9GS4 - chains A and B; structure by X-ray diffraction, 2.00 A resolution.

# Chain A
Protein: 2'-O-methyltransferase nsp16
Organism: Severe acute respiratory syndrome coronavirus 2
Reference sequence: P0DTD1 (R1AB_SARS2); residues 6799-7096 here = UniProt positions 6799-7096
Sequence (301 residues; each row starts with the number of its first residue):
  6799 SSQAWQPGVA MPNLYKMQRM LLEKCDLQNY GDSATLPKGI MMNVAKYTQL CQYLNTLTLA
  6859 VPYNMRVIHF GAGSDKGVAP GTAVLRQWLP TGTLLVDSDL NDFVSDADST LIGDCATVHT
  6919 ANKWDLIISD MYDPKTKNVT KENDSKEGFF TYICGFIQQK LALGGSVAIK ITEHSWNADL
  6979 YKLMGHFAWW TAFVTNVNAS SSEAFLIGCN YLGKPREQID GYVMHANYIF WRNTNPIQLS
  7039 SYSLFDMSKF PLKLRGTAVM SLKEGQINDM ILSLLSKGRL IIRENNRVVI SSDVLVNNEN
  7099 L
Construct notes: expression tag (7097-7099)
Metal / ion sites: Na+ site 1: A6858, D6923; Na+ site 2: Y6930, T6970
Small-molecule neighbours:
  - A1IOL (N-[(5S)-5-azanyl-6-[(3S,4S,6R)-3-[1,3-dimethyl-2,6-bis(oxidanylidene)purin-7-yl]-4-methyl-4,6-bis(oxidanyl)azepan-1-yl]-6-oxidanylidene-hexyl]ethanamide): K6822, C6823, D6824, L6825, Y6828, K6935, E6971, S7000
  - S-adenosylmethionine (SAM): N6841, Y6845, H6867, G6869, A6870, G6871, S6872, P6878, G6879, D6897, L6898, N6899, G6911, D6912, C6913, D6928, M6929, Y6930, F6947, K6968
Swiss-Prot annotation at these positions:
  - active site: K6844, D6928, K6968, E7001
  - mutagenesis: D6928 (D6928A: Complete loss of virus replication in human respiratory cells), K6968 (K6968A: Complete loss of virus replication in human respiratory cells)

# Chain B
Protein: Non-structural protein 10
Organism: Severe acute respiratory syndrome coronavirus 2
Reference sequence: P0DTD1 (R1AB_SARS2); residues 4269-4383 here correspond to UniProt positions 4271-4385 (UniProt number = residue number + 2)
Sequence (115 residues; row label = number of the first residue in the row):
  4269 AFAVDAAKAY KDYLASGGQP ITNCVKMLCT HTGTGQAITV TPEANMDQES FGGASCCLYC
  4329 RCHIDHPNPK GFCDLKGKYV QIPTTCANDP VGFTLKNTVC TVCGMWKGYG CSCDQ
Metal / ion sites: Zn2+ site 1: C4325, C4328, H4334, C4341; Zn2+ site 2: C4368, C4371, C4379, C4381
Swiss-Prot annotation at these positions:
  - binding site (Zn(2+)): C4325, C4328, H4334, C4341, C4368, C4371, C4379, C4381

# How chain A and chain B interact
Residue-residue contacts - 40 pairs, chain A then chain B:
  K6836(A) with K4294(B), hydrogen bond (backbone-side chain)
  G6837(A) with K4294(B)
  I6838(A) with K4294(B); L4296(B), hydrophobic
  M6839(A) with N4291(B); C4292(B)
  V6842(A) with V4293(B), hydrophobic; K4294(B)
  T6846(A) with L4296(B)
  K6874(A) with N4291(B)
  V6876(A) with N4291(B); V4293(B), hydrophobic; S4323(B); R4329(B)
  P6878(A) with V4293(B), hydrophobic
  A6881(A) with M4295(B); Y4347(B), hydrogen bond (backbone-side chain)
  V6882(A) with M4295(B), hydrophobic
  R6884(A) with G4345(B), hydrogen bond (side chain-backbone); Y4347(B)
  Q6885(A) with M4295(B); L4296(B), hydrogen bond (side chain-backbone); P4310(B); Y4347(B), hydrogen bond (backbone-side chain)
  T6889(A) with V4308(B)
  V6902(A) with C4328(B); H4331(B)
  S6903(A) with A4322(B); K4344(B), hydrogen bond (backbone-side chain)
  D6904(A) with G4320(B); G4321(B), hydrogen bond (side chain-backbone); A4322(B), hydrogen bond (side chain-backbone); K4344(B); G4345(B), hydrogen bond (side chain-backbone); K4346(B)
  A6905(A) with K4344(B)
  L7042(A) with L4296(B), hydrophobic
  M7045(A) with L4296(B); T4298(B)
  S7046(A) with T4298(B)
Interface residues without a listed pair, chain A (23 interface residues in all): P6835, A6843
Interface residues without a listed pair, chain B (23 interface residues in all): C4297, T4309, L4343

# Overview
The chain A/chain B interface involves 23 residues from each chain; the contacts include 9 hydrogen bonds.
Polar contacts include K6836(A)-K4294(B), A6881(A)-Y4347(B) and R6884(A)-G4345(B). Chain A binds compound
A1IOL and S-adenosylmethionine.
Chain A is 2'-O-methyltransferase nsp16 and chain B is Non-structural protein 10, both from Severe acute
respiratory syndrome coronavirus 2; the structure, SARS-CoV-2 methyltransferase nsp10-16 in complex with SAM
and theophylline derivative LAS 54571130, was determined by X-ray diffraction.
